5CVB - chains A and B of the 3 polymer chains in the assembly; structure by X-ray diffraction, 2.25 A resolution.

== Chain A ==
Name: Collagen alpha-1(I) chain, Collagen alpha-1(IX) chain
From: Homo sapiens
UniProt: chimeric construct of P02452, P20849: residues 15-26 from P02452 (CO1A1_HUMAN) positions 572-583 (UniProt number = residue number + 557); residues 36-71 from P20849 positions 754-789 (UniProt number = residue number + 718)
Amino-acid sequence (71 residues; numbered 1 to 71; the number before each row is that of its first residue):
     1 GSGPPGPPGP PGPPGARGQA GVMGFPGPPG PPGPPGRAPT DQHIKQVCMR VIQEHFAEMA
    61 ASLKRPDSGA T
Not modelled in the structure: 1, 68-71
Modified residues: Mse23 (selenomethionine; parent Met); Mse49 (selenomethionine; parent Met); Mse59 (selenomethionine; parent Met)
Construct notes: expression tag (1-14); linker (27-35)
Swiss-Prot annotation at these positions:
  - modified residue: P26 (4-hydroxyproline)
  - region: P39 to S68 (Nonhelical region (NC2))

== Chain B ==
Name: Collagen alpha-1(I) chain, Collagen alpha-2(IX) chain
From: Homo sapiens
UniProt: chimeric construct of P02452, Q14055: residues 15-26 from P02452 (CO1A1_HUMAN) positions 572-583 (UniProt number = residue number + 557); residues 36-71 from Q14055 positions 517-552 (UniProt number = residue number + 481)
Amino-acid sequence (71 residues; row label = number of the first residue in the row):
     1 GSGPPGPPGP PGPPGARGQA GVMGFPGPPG PPGPPGRDAT DQHIVDVALK MLQEQLAEVA
    61 VSAKREALGA V
Not modelled in the structure: 1, 62-71
Construct notes: expression tag (1-14); linker (27-35)
Swiss-Prot annotation at these positions:
  - modified residue: P26 (4-hydroxyproline)
  - region: A39 to L68 (Nonhelical region 3 (NC3))

== How chain A and chain B interact ==
Contacting residue pairs - 78 pairs, chain A then chain B:
  S2(A) with S2(B)
  G3(A) with G3(B); P4(B)
  P4(A) with G3(B); P5(B); G6(B), hydrogen bond (backbone-backbone)
  P5(A) with G6(B)
  G6(A) with G6(B); P7(B)
  P7(A) with G6(B); P7(B); P8(B); G9(B), hydrogen bond (backbone-backbone)
  P8(A) with G9(B)
  G9(A) with G9(B); P10(B)
  P10(A) with G9(B); P11(B); G12(B), hydrogen bond (backbone-backbone)
  G12(A) with G12(B); P13(B)
  P13(A) with G12(B); P14(B); G15(B), hydrogen bond (backbone-backbone)
  G15(A) with G15(B); A16(B)
  A16(A) with R17(B); G18(B), hydrogen bond (backbone-backbone)
  R17(A) with R17(B), hydrogen bond (backbone-side chain)
  G18(A) with R17(B); G18(B); Q19(B)
  Q19(A) with R17(B); A20(B); G21(B), hydrogen bond (backbone-backbone)
  G21(A) with G21(B); V22(B)
  V22(A) with M23(B); G24(B), hydrogen bond (backbone-backbone)
  Mse23(A) with M23(B)
  G24(A) with M23(B); G24(B); F25(B)
  F25(A) with M23(B); P26(B); G27(B), hydrogen bond (backbone-backbone)
  G27(A) with G27(B); P28(B)
  P28(A) with P29(B); G30(B), hydrogen bond (backbone-backbone)
  G30(A) with G30(B); P31(B)
  P31(A) with G30(B); P32(B); G33(B), hydrogen bond (backbone-backbone)
  G33(A) with G33(B); P34(B)
  P34(A) with P35(B); G36(B), hydrogen bond (backbone-backbone)
  G36(A) with G36(B); R37(B); D38(B)
  R37(A) with D38(B), salt bridge; A39(B), hydrogen bond (backbone-backbone)
  P39(A) with A39(B); H43(B)
  H43(A) with D41(B), salt bridge
  I44(A) with I44(B), hydrophobic
  V47(A) with D41(B); I44(B), hydrophobic; V45(B), hydrophobic
  R50(A) with D41(B), salt bridge
  V51(A) with L49(B), hydrophobic; L52(B), hydrophobic
  H55(A) with L49(B)
  Mse59(A) with L52(B)
  S62(A) with L56(B)
  L63(A) with V59(B), hydrophobic
Also at the interface, not in a pair above, chain A (48 interface residues in all): P11, P14, A20, P26, P29, P32, P35, C48, I52
Also at the interface, not in a pair above, chain B (47 interface residues in all): A48

== Overview ==
Chain A and chain B form an interface of 48 and 47 residues respectively; the contacts include 13 hydrogen
bonds and 3 salt bridges. Among the polar pairs are R37(A)-D38(B), H43(A)-D41(B) and R50(A)-D41(B).
Chain A is Collagen alpha-1(I) chain, Collagen alpha-1(IX) chain and chain B is Collagen alpha-1(I) chain,
Collagen alpha-2(IX) chain, both from Homo sapiens; the structure, Crystal structure of the type IX collagen
NC2 hetero-trimerization domain with a guest fragment a1a1a1 of ..., was determined by X-ray diffraction,
deposited together with 5CVA, 5CTD and 5CTI.
